PDB entry 8Y05 | X-ray diffraction, 3.10 A resolution | chains A and C of the 4 polymer chains in the assembly

# Chain A
Name: LbCas12a
Source organism: Lachnospiraceae bacterium ND2006
UniProtKB: A0A5S8WF58 (A0A5S8WF58_9FIRM); residues 1-1228 here = UniProt positions 1-1228
Amino-acid sequence (1228 residues; numbered 1 to 1228; the number before each row is that of its first residue):
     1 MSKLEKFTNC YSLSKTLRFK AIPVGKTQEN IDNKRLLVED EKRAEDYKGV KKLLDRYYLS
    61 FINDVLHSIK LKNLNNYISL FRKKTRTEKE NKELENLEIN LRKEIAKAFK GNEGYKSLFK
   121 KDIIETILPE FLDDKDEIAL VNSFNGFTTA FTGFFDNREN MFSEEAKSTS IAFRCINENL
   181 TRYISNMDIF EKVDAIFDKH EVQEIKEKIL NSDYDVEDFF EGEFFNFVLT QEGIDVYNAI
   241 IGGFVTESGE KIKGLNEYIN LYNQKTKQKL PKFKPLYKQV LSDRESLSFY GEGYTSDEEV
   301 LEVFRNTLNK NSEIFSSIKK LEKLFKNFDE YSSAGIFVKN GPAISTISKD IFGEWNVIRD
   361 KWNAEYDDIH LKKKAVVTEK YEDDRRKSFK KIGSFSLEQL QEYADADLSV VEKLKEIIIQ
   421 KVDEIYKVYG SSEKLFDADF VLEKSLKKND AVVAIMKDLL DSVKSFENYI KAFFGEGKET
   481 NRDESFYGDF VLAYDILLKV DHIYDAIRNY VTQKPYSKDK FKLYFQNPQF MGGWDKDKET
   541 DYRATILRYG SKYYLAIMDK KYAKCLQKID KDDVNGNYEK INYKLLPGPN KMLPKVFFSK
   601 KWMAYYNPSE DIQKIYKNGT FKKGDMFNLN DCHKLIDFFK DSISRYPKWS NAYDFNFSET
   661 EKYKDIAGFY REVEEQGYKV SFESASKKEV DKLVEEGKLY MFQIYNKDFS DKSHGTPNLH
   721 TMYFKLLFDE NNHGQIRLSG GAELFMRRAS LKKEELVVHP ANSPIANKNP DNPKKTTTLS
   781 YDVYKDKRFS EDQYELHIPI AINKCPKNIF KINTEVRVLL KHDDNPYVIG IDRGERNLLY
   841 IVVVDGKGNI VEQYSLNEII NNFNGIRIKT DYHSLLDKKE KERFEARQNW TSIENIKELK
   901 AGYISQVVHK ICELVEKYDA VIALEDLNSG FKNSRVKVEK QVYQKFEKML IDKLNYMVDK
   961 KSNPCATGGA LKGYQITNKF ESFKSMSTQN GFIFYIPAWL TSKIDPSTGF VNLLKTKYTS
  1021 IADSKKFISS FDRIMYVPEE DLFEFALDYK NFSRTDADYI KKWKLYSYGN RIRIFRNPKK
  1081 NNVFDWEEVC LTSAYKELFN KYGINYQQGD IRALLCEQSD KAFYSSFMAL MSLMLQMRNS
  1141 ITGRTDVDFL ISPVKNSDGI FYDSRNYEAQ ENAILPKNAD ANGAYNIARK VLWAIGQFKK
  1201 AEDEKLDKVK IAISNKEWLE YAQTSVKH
Not modelled in the structure: 284-291, 368-374, 1075-1084, 1228
Metal / ion sites: Mg2+: Thr716 (shared with 1 residue of chain B)

# Chain C
Molecule: 18-nt DNA strand
Sequence (18 nucleotides; row label = number of the first residue in the row; numbers below 1 keep their minus sign (DC-8 is residue -8)):
    -8 CTGGATGCGT AAAGGACG

# Interface between chain A and chain C
Pairs across the interface (50; chain A residue first):
  Ser14(A) - DG0(C)  hydrogen bond to the base
  Thr16(A) - DG0(C)  hydrogen bond to the base
  Asp156(A) - DC-1(C)  sugar contact
  Asn160(A) - DT-3(C)  sugar contact
  Asn160(A) - DG-2(C)  hydrogen bond to the sugar
  Lys167(A) - DT-3(C)  phosphate contact
  Lys167(A) - DG-2(C)  salt bridge to the phosphate
  Ser168(A) - DA-4(C)  sugar contact
  Thr169(A) - DT-3(C)  hydrogen bond to the sugar
  Glu292(A) - DC-8(C)  phosphate contact
  Gly293(A) - DC-8(C)  phosphate contact
  Gln529(A) - DA3(C)  base contact
  Gly533(A) - DA2(C)  phosphate contact
  Trp534(A) - DA2(C)  hydrogen bond to the phosphate
  Asp535(A) - DA2(C)  hydrogen bond to the phosphate
  Asp537(A) - DA3(C)  phosphate contact
  Lys538(A) - DA2(C)  sugar contact
  Lys538(A) - DA3(C)  hydrogen bond to the base
  Tyr542(A) - DA2(C)  hydrogen bond to the phosphate
  Lys584(A) - DA3(C)  salt bridge to the phosphate
  Leu585(A) - DT1(C)  phosphate contact
  Leu585(A) - DA2(C)  sugar contact
  Pro587(A) - DT1(C)  sugar contact
  Pro587(A) - DA2(C)  sugar contact
  Met592(A) - DA2(C)  base contact
  Lys595(A) - DA2(C)  base contact
  Lys595(A) - DA3(C)  hydrogen bond to the base
  Lys595(A) - DA4(C)  hydrogen bond to the sugar
  Val596(A) - DA4(C)  phosphate contact
  Ser599(A) - DA4(C)  phosphate contact
  Ser599(A) - DG5(C)  phosphate contact
  Lys600(A) - DG5(C)  hydrogen bond to the phosphate
  Lys600(A) - DG6(C)  salt bridge to the phosphate
  Lys601(A) - DG5(C)  hydrogen bond to the phosphate
  Tyr646(A) - DA3(C)  sugar contact
  Tyr646(A) - DA4(C)  hydrogen bond to the phosphate
  Lys648(A) - DA3(C)  phosphate contact
  Trp649(A) - DA3(C)  hydrogen bond to the phosphate
  Ser739(A) - DG0(C)  phosphate contact
  Ser739(A) - DT1(C)  phosphate contact
  Gly740(A) - DG0(C)  hydrogen bond to the phosphate
  Gly740(A) - DT1(C)  hydrogen bond to the phosphate
  Pro799(A) - DG0(C)  base contact
  Gln941(A) - DG-6(C)  phosphate contact
  Glu981(A) - DA-4(C)  phosphate contact
  Ser982(A) - DG-5(C)  sugar contact
  Ser982(A) - DA-4(C)  hydrogen bond to the phosphate
  Phe983(A) - DG-6(C)  phosphate contact
  Phe983(A) - DG-5(C)  hydrogen bond to the phosphate
  Lys984(A) - DG-5(C)  phosphate contact
Interface residues without a listed pair, chain A (41 interface residues in all): Lys121, Asn157, Asn509, Tyr583, Phe980
Interface residues without a listed pair, chain C (15 interface residues in all): DA7

# Summary
41 residues of chain A and 15 residues of chain C are in contact, with 18 hydrogen bonds and 3 salt bridges.
Polar pairs include Ser14(A)-DG0(C), Thr16(A)-DG0(C) and Lys538(A)-DA3(C).
Here chain A is LbCas12a (Lachnospiraceae bacterium ND2006) and chain C is an 18-nt DNA strand. Entry 8Y05
(Crystal structure of LbCas12a in complex with crRNA and 9nt target DNA) was determined by X-ray diffraction
(same publication as 8Y04, 8Y06, 8Y07, 8Y08, 8Y09, 8Y0A and 3 further entries).
